Entry 7Z8J (electron microscopy, 3.93 A resolution); this record covers chains f and h of the 9 polymer chains in the assembly.

[Chain f]
Protein: Cytoplasmic dynein 1 heavy chain 1
Organism: Homo sapiens
UniProt: Q14204 (DYHC1_HUMAN); residues 1-4646 here = UniProt positions 1-4646
Amino-acid sequence (4646 residues; each row starts with the number of its first residue):
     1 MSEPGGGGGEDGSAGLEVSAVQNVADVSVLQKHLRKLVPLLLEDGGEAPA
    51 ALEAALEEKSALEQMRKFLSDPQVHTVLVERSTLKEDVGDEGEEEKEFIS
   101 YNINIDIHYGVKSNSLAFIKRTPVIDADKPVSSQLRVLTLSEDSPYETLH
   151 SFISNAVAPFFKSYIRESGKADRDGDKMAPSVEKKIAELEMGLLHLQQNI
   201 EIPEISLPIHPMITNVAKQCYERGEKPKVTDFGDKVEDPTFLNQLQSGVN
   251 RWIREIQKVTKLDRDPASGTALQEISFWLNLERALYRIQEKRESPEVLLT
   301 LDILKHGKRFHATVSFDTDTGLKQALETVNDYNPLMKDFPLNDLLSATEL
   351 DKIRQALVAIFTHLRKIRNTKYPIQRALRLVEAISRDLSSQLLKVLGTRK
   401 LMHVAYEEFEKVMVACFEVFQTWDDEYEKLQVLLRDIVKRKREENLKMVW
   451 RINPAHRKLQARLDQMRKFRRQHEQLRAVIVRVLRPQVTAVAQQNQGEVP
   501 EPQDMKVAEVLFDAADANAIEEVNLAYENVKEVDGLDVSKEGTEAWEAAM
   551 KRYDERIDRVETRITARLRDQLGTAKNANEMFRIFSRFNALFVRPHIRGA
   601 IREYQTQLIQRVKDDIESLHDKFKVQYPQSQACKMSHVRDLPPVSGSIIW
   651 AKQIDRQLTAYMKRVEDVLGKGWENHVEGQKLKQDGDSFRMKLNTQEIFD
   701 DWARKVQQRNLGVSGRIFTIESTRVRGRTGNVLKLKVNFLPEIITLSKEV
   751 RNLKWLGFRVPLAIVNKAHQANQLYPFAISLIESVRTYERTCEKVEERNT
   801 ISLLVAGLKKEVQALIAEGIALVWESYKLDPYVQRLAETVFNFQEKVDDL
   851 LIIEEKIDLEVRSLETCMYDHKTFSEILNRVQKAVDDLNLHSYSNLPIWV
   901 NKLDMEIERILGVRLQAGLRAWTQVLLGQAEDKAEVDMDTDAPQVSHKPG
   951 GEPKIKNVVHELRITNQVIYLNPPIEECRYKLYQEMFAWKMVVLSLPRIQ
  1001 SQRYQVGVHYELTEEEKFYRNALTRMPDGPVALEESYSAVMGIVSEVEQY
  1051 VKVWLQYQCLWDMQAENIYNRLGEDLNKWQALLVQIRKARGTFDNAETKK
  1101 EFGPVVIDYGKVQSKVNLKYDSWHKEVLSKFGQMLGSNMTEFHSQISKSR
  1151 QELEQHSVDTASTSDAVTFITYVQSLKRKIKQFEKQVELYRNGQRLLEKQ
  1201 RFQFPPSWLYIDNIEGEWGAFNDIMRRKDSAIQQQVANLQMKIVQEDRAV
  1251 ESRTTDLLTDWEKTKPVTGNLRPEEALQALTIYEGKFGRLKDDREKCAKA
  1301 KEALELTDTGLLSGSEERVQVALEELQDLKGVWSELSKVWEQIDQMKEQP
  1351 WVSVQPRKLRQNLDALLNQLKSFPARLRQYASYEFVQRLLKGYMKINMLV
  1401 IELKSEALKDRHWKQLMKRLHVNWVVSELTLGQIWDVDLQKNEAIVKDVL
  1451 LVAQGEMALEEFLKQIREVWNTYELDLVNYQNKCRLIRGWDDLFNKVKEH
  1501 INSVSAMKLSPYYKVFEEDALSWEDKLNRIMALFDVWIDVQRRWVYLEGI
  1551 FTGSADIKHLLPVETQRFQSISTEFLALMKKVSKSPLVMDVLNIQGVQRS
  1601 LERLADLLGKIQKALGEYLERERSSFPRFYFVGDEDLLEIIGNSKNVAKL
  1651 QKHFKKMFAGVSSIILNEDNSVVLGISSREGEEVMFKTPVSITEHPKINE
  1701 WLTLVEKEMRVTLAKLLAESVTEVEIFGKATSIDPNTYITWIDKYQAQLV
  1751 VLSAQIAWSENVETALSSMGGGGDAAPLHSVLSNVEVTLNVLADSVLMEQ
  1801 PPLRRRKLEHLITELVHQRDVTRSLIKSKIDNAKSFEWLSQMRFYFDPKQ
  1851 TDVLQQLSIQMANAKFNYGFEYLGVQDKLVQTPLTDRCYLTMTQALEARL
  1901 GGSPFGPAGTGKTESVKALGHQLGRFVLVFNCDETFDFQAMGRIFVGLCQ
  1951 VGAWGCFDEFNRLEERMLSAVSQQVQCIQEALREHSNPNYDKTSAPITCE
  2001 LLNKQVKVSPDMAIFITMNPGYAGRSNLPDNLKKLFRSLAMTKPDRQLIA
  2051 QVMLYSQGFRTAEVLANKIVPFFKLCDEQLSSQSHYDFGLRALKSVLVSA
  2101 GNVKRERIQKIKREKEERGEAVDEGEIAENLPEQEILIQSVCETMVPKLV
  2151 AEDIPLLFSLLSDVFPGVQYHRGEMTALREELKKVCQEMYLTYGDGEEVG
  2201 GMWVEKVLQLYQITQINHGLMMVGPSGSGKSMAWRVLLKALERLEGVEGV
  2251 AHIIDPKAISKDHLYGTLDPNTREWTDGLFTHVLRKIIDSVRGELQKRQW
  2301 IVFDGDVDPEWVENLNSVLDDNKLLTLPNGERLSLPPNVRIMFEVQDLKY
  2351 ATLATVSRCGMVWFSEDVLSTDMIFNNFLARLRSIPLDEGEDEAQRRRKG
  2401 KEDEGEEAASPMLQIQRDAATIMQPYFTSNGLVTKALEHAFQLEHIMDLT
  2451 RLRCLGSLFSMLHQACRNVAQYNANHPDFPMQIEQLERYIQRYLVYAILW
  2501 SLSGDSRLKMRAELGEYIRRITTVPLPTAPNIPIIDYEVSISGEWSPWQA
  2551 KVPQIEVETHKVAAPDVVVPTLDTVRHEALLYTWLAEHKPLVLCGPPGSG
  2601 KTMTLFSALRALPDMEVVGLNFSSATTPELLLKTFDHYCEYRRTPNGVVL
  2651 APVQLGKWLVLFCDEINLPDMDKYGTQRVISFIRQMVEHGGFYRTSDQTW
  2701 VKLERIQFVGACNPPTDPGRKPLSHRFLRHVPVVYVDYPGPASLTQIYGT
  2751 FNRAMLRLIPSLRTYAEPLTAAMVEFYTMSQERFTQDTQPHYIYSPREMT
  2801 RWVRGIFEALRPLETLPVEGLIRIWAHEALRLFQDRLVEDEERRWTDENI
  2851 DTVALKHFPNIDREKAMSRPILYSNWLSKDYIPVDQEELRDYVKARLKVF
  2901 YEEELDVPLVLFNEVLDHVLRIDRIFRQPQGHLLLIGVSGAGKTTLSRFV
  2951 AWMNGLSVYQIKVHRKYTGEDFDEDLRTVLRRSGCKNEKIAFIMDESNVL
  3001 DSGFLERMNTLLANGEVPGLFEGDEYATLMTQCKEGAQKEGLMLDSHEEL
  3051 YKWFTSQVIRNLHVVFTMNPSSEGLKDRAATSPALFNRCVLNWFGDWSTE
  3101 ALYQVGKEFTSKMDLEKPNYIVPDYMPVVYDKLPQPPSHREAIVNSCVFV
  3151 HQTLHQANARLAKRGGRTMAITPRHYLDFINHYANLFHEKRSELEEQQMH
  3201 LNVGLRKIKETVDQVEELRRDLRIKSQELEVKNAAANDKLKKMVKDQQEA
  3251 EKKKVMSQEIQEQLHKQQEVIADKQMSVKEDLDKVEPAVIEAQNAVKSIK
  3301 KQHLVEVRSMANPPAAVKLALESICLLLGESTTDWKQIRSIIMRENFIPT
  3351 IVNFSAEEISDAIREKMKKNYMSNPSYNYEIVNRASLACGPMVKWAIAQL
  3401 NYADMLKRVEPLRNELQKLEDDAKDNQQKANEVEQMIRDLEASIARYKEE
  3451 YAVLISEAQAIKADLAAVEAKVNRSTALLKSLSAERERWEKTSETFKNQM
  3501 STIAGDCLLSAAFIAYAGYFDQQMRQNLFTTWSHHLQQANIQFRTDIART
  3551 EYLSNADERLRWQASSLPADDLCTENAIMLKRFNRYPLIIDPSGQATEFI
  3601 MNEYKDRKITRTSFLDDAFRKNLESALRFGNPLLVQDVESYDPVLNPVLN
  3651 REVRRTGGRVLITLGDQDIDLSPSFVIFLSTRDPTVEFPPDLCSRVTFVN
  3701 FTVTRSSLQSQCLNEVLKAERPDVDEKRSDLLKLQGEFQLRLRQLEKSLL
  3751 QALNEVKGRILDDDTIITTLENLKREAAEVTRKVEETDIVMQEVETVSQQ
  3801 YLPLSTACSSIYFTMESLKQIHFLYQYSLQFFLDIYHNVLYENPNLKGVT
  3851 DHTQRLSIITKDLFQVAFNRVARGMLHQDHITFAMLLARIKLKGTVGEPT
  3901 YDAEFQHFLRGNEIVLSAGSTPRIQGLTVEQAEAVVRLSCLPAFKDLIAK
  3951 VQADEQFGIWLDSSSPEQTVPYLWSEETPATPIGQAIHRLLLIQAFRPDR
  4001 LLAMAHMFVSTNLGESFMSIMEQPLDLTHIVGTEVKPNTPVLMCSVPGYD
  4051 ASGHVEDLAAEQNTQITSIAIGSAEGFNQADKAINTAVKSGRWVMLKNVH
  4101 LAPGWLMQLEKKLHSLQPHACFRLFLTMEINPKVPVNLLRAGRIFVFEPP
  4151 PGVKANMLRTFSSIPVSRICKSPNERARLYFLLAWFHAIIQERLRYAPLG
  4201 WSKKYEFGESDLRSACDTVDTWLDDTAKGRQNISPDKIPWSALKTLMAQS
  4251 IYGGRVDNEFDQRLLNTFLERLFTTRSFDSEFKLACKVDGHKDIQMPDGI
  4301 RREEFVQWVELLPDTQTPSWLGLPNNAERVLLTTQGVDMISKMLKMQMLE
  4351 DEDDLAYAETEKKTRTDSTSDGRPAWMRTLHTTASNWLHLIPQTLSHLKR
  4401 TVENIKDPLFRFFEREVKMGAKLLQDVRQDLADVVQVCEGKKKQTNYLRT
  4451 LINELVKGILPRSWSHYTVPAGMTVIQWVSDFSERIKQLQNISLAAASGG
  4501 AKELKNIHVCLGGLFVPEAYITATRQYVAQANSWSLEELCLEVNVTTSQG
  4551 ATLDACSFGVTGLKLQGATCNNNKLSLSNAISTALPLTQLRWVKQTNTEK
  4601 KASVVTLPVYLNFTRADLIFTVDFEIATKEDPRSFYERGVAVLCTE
Disordered / not traced: 1-266, 285-327, 488-512, 928-948, 954-972, 1049-4646
Swiss-Prot annotation at these positions:
  - binding site (ATP): G1906 to T1913, G2224 to S2231, G2595 to T2602, G2937 to T2944
  - modified residue: S2 (N-acetylserine), S70 (Phosphoserine), K1125 (N6-acetyllysine), S1230 (Phosphoserine), K3480 (N6-acetyllysine), S4162 (Phosphoserine), K4283 (N6-acetyllysine), T4366 (Phosphothreonine), S4368 (Phosphoserine)
  - natural variant: E94 (E94K: Found in a patient with spinal muscular atrophy; uncertain significance), K129 (K129I: In CDCBM13), R264 (R264L: In SMALED1), H306 (H306R: In CMT2O and SMALED1), I584 (I584L: In SMALED1), R598 (R598C: In CMT2O and SMALED1), T659 to M662 (deletion: In CDCBM13), K671 (K671E: In SMALED1), P776 (P776L: In SMALED1), Y970 (Y970C: In SMALED1), G1132 (G1132E: In SMALED1), Q1194 (Q1194R: In CMT2O), 9 further natural variant entries in UniProt

[Chain h]
Protein: Cytoplasmic dynein 1 intermediate chain 2
Organism: Homo sapiens
UniProt: Q13409 (DC1I2_HUMAN); residue numbers follow UniProt; this construct covers 1-638
Amino-acid sequence (638 residues; row label = number of the first residue in the row):
     1 MSDKSELKAELERKKQRLAQIREEKKRKEEERKKKETDQKKEAVAPVQEE
    51 SDLEKKRREAEALLQSMGLTPESPIVFSEYWVPPPMSPSSKSVSTPSEAG
   101 SQDSGDGAVGSRTLHWDTDPSVLQLHSDSDLGRGPIKLGMAKITQVDFPP
   151 REIVTYTKETQTPVMAQPKEDEEEDDDVVAPKPPIEPEEEKTLKKDEEND
   201 SKAPPHELTEEEKQQILHSEEFLSFFDHSTRIVERALSEQINIFFDYSGR
   251 DLEDKEGEIQAGAKLSLNRQFFDERWSKHRVVSCLDWSSQYPELLVASYN
   301 NNEDAPHEPDGVALVWNMKYKKTTPEYVFHCQSAVMSATFAKFHPNLVVG
   351 GTYSGQIVLWDNRSNKRTPVQRTPLSAAAHTHPVYCVNVVGTQNAHNLIS
   401 ISTDGKICSWSLDMLSHPQDSMELVHKQSKAVAVTSMSFPVGDVNNFVVG
   451 SEEGSVYTACRHGSKAGISEMFEGHQGPITGIHCHAAVGAVDFSHLFVTS
   501 SFDWTVKLWTTKNNKPLYSFEDNADYVYDVMWSPTHPALFACVDGMGRLD
   551 LWNLNNDTEVPTASISVEGNPALNRVRWTHSGREIAVGDSEGQIVIYDVG
   601 EQIAVPRNDEWARFGRTLAEINANRADAEEEAATRIPA
Disordered / not traced: 1-263, 622-638
Swiss-Prot annotation at these positions:
  - modified residue: S2 (N-acetylserine), S51 (Diphosphoserine), S90 (Phosphoserine), T95 (Phosphothreonine), S97 (Phosphoserine), S101 (Phosphoserine), S104 (Phosphoserine)
  - natural variant: Y247 (Y247C: In NEDMIBA), Q290 to A638 (deletion: In NEDMIBA), P516 (P516A: In NEDMIBA)

[How chain f and chain h interact]
Residue-residue contacts - 64 pairs, chain f then chain h:
  R583(f) - E559(h)  salt bridge
  L619(f) - W504(h)  hydrophobic
  Q631(f) - N570(h)
  Q631(f) - A572(h)
  A632(f) - Y526(h)  hydrophobic
  K634(f) - S590(h)  hydrogen bond
  M635(f) - Y528(h)
  M635(f) - A572(h)  hydrophobic
  M635(f) - N574(h)
  S636(f) - F502(h)
  V638(f) - V281(h)  hydrophobic
  V638(f) - M336(h)
  V638(f) - Y385(h)  hydrogen bond (backbone-side chain)
  V638(f) - N574(h)
  R639(f) - Y385(h)
  R639(f) - T480(h)
  R639(f) - F502(h)
  R639(f) - Y528(h)  hydrogen bond (side chain-backbone)
  R639(f) - N574(h)  hydrogen bond
  R639(f) - R575(h)
  D640(f) - Y353(h)  hydrogen bond
  D640(f) - P383(h)
  D640(f) - Y385(h)  hydrogen bond (backbone-side chain)
  L641(f) - F502(h)  hydrophobic
  I649(f) - P478(h)  hydrophobic
  I649(f) - Y526(h)
  W650(f) - Y526(h)  hydrogen bond (backbone-side chain)
  Q653(f) - Q476(h)  hydrogen bond (side chain-backbone)
  Q653(f) - G477(h)
  Q653(f) - F502(h)
  Q653(f) - D503(h)
  R656(f) - D503(h)  hydrogen bond (side chain-backbone)
  R656(f) - T505(h)
  Q657(f) - W504(h)
  K748(f) - Y353(h)  hydrogen bond
  R751(f) - T403(h)
  N752(f) - E452(h)
  W755(f) - E452(h)
  W755(f) - E453(h)
  W755(f) - Q476(h)
  W755(f) - G477(h)
  W755(f) - P478(h)
  Y775(f) - H382(h)
  P776(f) - L375(h)
  P776(f) - T381(h)
  I779(f) - S354(h)
  I779(f) - T381(h)
  S780(f) - L375(h)
  E783(f) - Q332(h)
  E783(f) - S354(h)  hydrogen bond
  E783(f) - L375(h)
  R786(f) - D310(h)  salt bridge
  R786(f) - Q332(h)  hydrogen bond (side chain-backbone)
  T787(f) - Q332(h)  hydrogen bond
  R790(f) - D310(h)  salt bridge
  R790(f) - Q332(h)  hydrogen bond
  Q834(f) - S376(h)
  F841(f) - R372(h)
  Q844(f) - T368(h)
  Q844(f) - R372(h)
  E845(f) - R372(h)  salt bridge
  D848(f) - K366(h)
  D848(f) - T368(h)  hydrogen bond
  I852(f) - K366(h)
Interface residues without a listed pair, chain f (40 interface residues in all): N579, K622, I654, R664, N772, D849
Interface residues without a listed pair, chain h (43 interface residues in all): N300, S333, Q356, N365, D404, E521, D522, A524, P571

[Overview]
Chain f and chain h form an interface of 40 and 43 residues respectively, with 15 hydrogen bonds and 4 salt
bridges. Polar pairs include R583(f)-E559(h), R786(f)-D310(h) and R790(f)-D310(h). From UniProt: 32
ATP-binding residues on chain f.
Chain f is Cytoplasmic dynein 1 heavy chain 1 and chain h is Cytoplasmic dynein 1 intermediate chain 2, both
from Homo sapiens; the structure, Cytoplasmic dynein (A2) bound to BICDR1, was determined by electron
microscopy (same publication as 7Z8K and 7Z8L).
